PDB entry 5Y72 | X-ray diffraction, 1.65 A resolution | chain A

[Chain A]
Molecule: AmbP3
Organism: Fischerella ambigua UTEX 1903
UniProtKB: V5TDY7 (V5TDY7_9CYAN); numbering as in UniProt (aligned over 1-322)
Amino-acid sequence (335 residues; numbered 1 to 335; the number before each row is that of its first residue):
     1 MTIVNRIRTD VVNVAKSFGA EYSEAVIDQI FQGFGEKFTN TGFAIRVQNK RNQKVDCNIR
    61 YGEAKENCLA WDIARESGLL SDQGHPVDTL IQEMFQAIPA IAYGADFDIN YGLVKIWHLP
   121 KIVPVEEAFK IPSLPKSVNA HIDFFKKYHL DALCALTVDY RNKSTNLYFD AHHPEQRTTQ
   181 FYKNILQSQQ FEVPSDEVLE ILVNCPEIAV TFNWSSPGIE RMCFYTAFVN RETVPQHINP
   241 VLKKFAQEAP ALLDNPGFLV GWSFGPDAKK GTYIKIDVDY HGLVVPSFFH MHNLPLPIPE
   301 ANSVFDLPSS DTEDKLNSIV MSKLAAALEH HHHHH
Not modelled in the structure: 1, 267-268, 298-335
Construct notes: expression tag (323-335)
Ligand contacts: dimethylallyl S-thiolodiphosphate (DST): Arg46, Arg60, Lys115, Trp117, Leu119, Ala155, Thr157, Asp159, Asn166, Tyr168, Glu207, Thr211, Arg221, Tyr225, Lys275
UniProt features mapped onto this chain:
  - binding site (dimethylallyl diphosphate): Arg46, Arg60, Lys115, Asn166, Tyr168, Arg221, Tyr225, Lys275
  - mutagenesis: Trp117 (W117A/F: Loss of activity; W117Y: Retains 94% of activity with hapalindole U as substrate and 74% with hapalindole A)

[Summary]
Chain A binds dimethylallyl S-thiolodiphosphate. Curated annotation (UniProt) lists 8 dimethylallyl
diphosphate-binding residues and one mutagenesis site.
Chain A is AmbP3 (Fischerella ambigua UTEX 1903); the structure, DMSPP Bound AmbP3, was determined by X-ray
diffraction, deposited together with 5Y4G, 5Y7C and 5Y84.
